PDB entry 7N61 | electron microscopy, 3.50 A resolution | chains 7b and 7c of the 139 polymer chains in the assembly

[Chain 7b]
Protein: Tubulin alpha
Source organism: Chlamydomonas reinhardtii
Reference sequence: P09204 (TBA1_CHLRE); residues 1-451 here = UniProt positions 1-451
Chain sequence (451 residues; row label = number of the first residue in the row):
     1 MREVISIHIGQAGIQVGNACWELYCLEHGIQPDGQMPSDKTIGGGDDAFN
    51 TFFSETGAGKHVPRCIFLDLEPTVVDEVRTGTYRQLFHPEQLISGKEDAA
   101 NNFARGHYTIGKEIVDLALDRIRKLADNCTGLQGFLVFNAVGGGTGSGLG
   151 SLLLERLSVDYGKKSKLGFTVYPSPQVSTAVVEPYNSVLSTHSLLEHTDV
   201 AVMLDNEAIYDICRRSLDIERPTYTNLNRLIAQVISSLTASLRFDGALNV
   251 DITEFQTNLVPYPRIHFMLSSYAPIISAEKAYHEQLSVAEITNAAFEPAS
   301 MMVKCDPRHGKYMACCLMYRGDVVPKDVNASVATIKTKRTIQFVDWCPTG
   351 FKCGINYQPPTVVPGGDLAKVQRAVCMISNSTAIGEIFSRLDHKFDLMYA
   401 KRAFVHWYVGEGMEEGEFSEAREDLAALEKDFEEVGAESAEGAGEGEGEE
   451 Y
Disordered / not traced: 38-45, 439-451
Small-molecule neighbours: GTP (guanosine-5'-triphosphate): G10, Q11, A12, Q15, D69, E71, D98, A99, A100, N101, A140, G142, G143, G144, T145, G146, V171, T179, E183, N206, Y224, L227, N228, I231
Swiss-Prot annotation at these positions:
  - active site: E254
  - binding site (GTP): Q11, E71, G144, T145, T179, N206, N228
  - binding site (Mg(2+)): E71
  - site: Y451 (Involved in polymerization)
  - modified residue: K40 (N6-acetyllysine)

[Chain 7c]
Protein: Tubulin beta
Source organism: Chlamydomonas reinhardtii
Reference sequence: P04690 (TBB_CHLRE); numbering as in UniProt (aligned over 1-443)
Chain sequence (443 residues; each row starts with the number of its first residue):
     1 MREIVHIQGGQCGNQIGAKFWEVVSDEHGIDPTGTYHGDSDLQLERINVY
    51 FNEATGGRYVPRAILMDLEPGTMDSVRSGPYGQIFRPDNFVFGQTGAGNN
   101 WAKGHYTEGAELIDSVLDVVRKEAESCDCLQGFQVCHSLGGGTGSGMGTL
   151 LISKIREEYPDRMMLTFSVVPSPKVSDTVVEPYNATLSVHQLVENADECM
   201 VLDNEALYDICFRTLKLTTPTFGDLNHLISAVMSGITCCLRFPGQLNADL
   251 RKLAVNLIPFPRLHFFMVGFTPLTSRGSQQYRALTVPELTQQMWDAKNMM
   301 CAADPRHGRYLTASALFRGRMSTKEVDEQMLNVQNKNSSYFVEWIPNNVK
   351 SSVCDIPPKGLKMSATFIGNSTAIQEMFKRVSEQFTAMFRRKAFLHWYTG
   401 EGMDEMEFTEAESNMNDLVSEYQQYQDASAEEEGEFEGEEEEA
Disordered / not traced: 432-443
Small-molecule neighbours:
  - GDP (guanosine-5'-diphosphate): G10, Q11, C12, Q15, I16, E69, A97, N99, S138, L139, G140, G141, G142, T143, G144, D177, E181, N204, F222, L225, N226, I229
  - GTP (guanosine-5'-triphosphate): L246, N247, K252
Swiss-Prot annotation at these positions:
  - binding site (GTP): Q11, E69, S138, G142, T143, G144, N204, N226
  - binding site (Mg(2+)): E69

[Interface between chain 7b and chain 7c]
Contacting residue pairs (90):
  Q11(7b) - G244(7c)  hydrogen bond (side chain-backbone)
  Q11(7b) - Q245(7c)  hydrogen bond (side chain-backbone)
  Q11(7b) - L246(7c)
  Q11(7b) - N247(7c)  hydrogen bond (side chain-backbone)
  Q15(7b) - Q245(7c)  hydrogen bond (side chain-backbone)
  E71(7b) - R2(7c)  salt bridge
  E71(7b) - N247(7c)
  E71(7b) - K252(7c)  salt bridge
  P72(7b) - M1(7c)  hydrophobic
  P72(7b) - R2(7c)
  P72(7b) - R46(7c)
  T73(7b) - R2(7c)
  T73(7b) - R46(7c)
  T73(7b) - N247(7c)  hydrogen bond
  V74(7b) - N247(7c)
  D76(7b) - R46(7c)  salt bridge
  G95(7b) - M1(7c)
  K96(7b) - M1(7c)
  K96(7b) - R2(7c)
  K96(7b) - D128(7c)  salt bridge
  K96(7b) - C129(7c)
  E97(7b) - C129(7c)  hydrogen bond
  E97(7b) - L130(7c)
  E97(7b) - Q131(7c)  hydrogen bond
  E97(7b) - R251(7c)  salt bridge
  D98(7b) - D249(7c)
  D98(7b) - K252(7c)  salt bridge
  A100(7b) - R251(7c)
  A100(7b) - K252(7c)
  A100(7b) - V255(7c)
  N101(7b) - K252(7c)
  N101(7b) - N256(7c)  hydrogen bond
  N101(7b) - K350(7c)
  R105(7b) - R251(7c)
  Q176(7b) - L331(7c)
  Q176(7b) - N347(7c)
  V177(7b) - D327(7c)
  V177(7b) - L331(7c)  hydrophobic
  S178(7b) - D327(7c)
  S178(7b) - N347(7c)  hydrogen bond
  S178(7b) - V349(7c)
  T179(7b) - L246(7c)
  T179(7b) - V349(7c)
  T179(7b) - K350(7c)
  T179(7b) - S351(7c)  hydrogen bond (side chain-backbone)
  A180(7b) - N347(7c)
  A180(7b) - V349(7c)
  V181(7b) - N256(7c)
  V181(7b) - I345(7c)  hydrophobic
  V181(7b) - N347(7c)
  V181(7b) - V349(7c)
  V182(7b) - N256(7c)
  Y210(7b) - T323(7c)  hydrogen bond
  Y210(7b) - K324(7c)  hydrogen bond (side chain-backbone)
  R221(7b) - S322(7c)
  R221(7b) - E325(7c)  salt bridge
  P222(7b) - S322(7c)  hydrogen bond (backbone-side chain)
  P222(7b) - T323(7c)
  P222(7b) - K324(7c)  hydrogen bond (backbone-backbone)
  T223(7b) - Q245(7c)  hydrogen bond
  T223(7b) - T323(7c)
  Y224(7b) - Q245(7c)  hydrogen bond (backbone-side chain)
  Y224(7b) - L246(7c)
  Y224(7b) - T323(7c)
  K394(7b) - P346(7c)
  K394(7b) - N347(7c)
  L397(7b) - E343(7c)
  L397(7b) - W344(7c)
  L397(7b) - A430(7c)  hydrophobic
  M398(7b) - W344(7c)
  M398(7b) - P346(7c)
  K401(7b) - F260(7c)
  K401(7b) - W344(7c)
  K401(7b) - S429(7c)  hydrogen bond (side chain-backbone)
  R402(7b) - F260(7c)
  A403(7b) - P259(7c)
  A403(7b) - F260(7c)  hydrophobic
  A403(7b) - W344(7c)  hydrophobic
  F404(7b) - V255(7c)
  F404(7b) - I258(7c)
  F404(7b) - P259(7c)  hydrogen bond (backbone-backbone)
  F404(7b) - T312(7c)
  F404(7b) - I345(7c)  hydrophobic
  H406(7b) - I258(7c)
  H406(7b) - P259(7c)  hydrogen bond (side chain-backbone)
  H406(7b) - F260(7c)
  H406(7b) - P261(7c)
  W407(7b) - A254(7c)
  W407(7b) - V255(7c)  hydrophobic
  W407(7b) - I258(7c)  hydrogen bond (side chain-backbone)
Also at the interface, not in a pair above, chain 7b (38 interface residues in all): T80, P184, T225
Also at the interface, not in a pair above, chain 7c (44 interface residues in all): D41, R162, M163, L240, L257, N348

[Overview]
Chain 7b and chain 7c form an interface of 38 and 44 residues respectively; the contacts include 20 hydrogen
bonds and 7 salt bridges. Polar pairs include E71(7b)-R2(7c), E71(7b)-K252(7c) and D76(7b)-R46(7c). GTP is
bound between chain 7b and chain 7c. Chain 7c binds GDP.
Here chain 7b is Tubulin alpha and chain 7c is Tubulin beta, both from Chlamydomonas reinhardtii. Entry 7N61
(structure of C2 projections and MIPs) was determined by electron microscopy.
